1I96 - chains A and K of the 22 polymer chains in the assembly; structure by X-ray diffraction, 4.20 A resolution (low resolution: residue-level contacts below are approximate; hydrogen-bond / salt-bridge calls are withheld).

Chain A:
Molecule: 16S RRNA
Source organism: Thermus thermophilus
Sequence (1514 nucleotides; numbered 2 to 1515; the number before each row is that of its first residue):
     2 UGUUGGAGAG UUUGAUCCUG GCUCAGGGUG AACGCUGGCG GCGUGCCUAA GACAUGCAAG
    62 UCGUGCGGGC CGCGGGGUUU UACUCCGUGG UCAGCGGCGG ACGGGUGAGU AACGCGUGGG
   122 UGACCUACCC GGAAGAGGGG GACAACCCGG GGAAACUCGG GCUAAUCCCC CAUGUGGACC
   182 CGCCCCUUGG GGUGUGUCCA AAGGGCUUUG CCCGCUUCCG GAUGGGCCCG CGUCCCAUCA
   242 GCUAGUUGGU GGGGUAAUGG CCCACCAAGG CGACGACGGG UAGCCGGUCU GAGAGGAUGG
   302 CCGGCCACAG GGGCACUGAG ACACGGGCCC CACUCCUACG GGAGGCAGCA GUUAGGAAUC
   362 UUCCGCAAUG GGCGCAAGCC UGACGGAGCG ACGCCGCUUG GAGGAAGAAG CCCUUCGGGG
   422 UGUAAACUCC UGAACCCGGG ACGAAACCCC CGACGAGGGG ACUGACGGUA CCGGGGUAAU
   482 AGCGCCGGCC AACUCCGUGC CAGCAGCCGC GGUAAUACGG AGGGCGCGAG CGUUACCCGG
   542 AUUCACUGGG CGUAAAGGGC GUGUAGGCGG CCUGGGGCGU CCCAUGUGAA AGACCACGGC
   602 UCAACCGUGG GGGAGCGUGG GAUACGCUCA GGCUAGACGG UGGGAGAGGG UGGUGGAAUU
   662 CCCGGAGUAG CGGUGAAAUG CGCAGAUACC GGGAGGAACG CCGAUGGCGA AGGCAGCCAC
   722 CUGGUCCACC CGUGACGCUG AGGCGCGAAA GCGUGGGGAG CAAACCGGAU UAGAUACCCG
   782 GGUAGUCCAC GCCCUAAACG AUGCGCGCUA GGUCUCUGGG UCUCCUGGGG GCCGAAGCUA
   842 ACGCGUUAAG CGCGCCGCCU GGGGAGUACG GCCGCAAGGC UGAAACUCAA AGGAAUUGAC
   902 GGGGGCCCGC ACAAGCGGUG GAGCAUGUGG UUUAAUUCGA AGCAACGCGA AGAACCUUAC
   962 CAGGCCUUGA CAUGCUAGGG AACCCGGGUG AAAGCCUGGG GUGCCCCGCG AGGGGAGCCC
  1022 UAGCACAGGU GCUGCAUGGC CGUCGUCAGC UCGUGCCGUG AGGUGUUGGG UUAAGUCCCG
  1082 CAACGAGCGC AACCCCCGCC GUUAGUUGCC AGCGGUUCGG CCGGGCACUC UAACGGGACU
  1142 GCCCGCGAAA GCGGGAGGAA GGAGGGGACG ACGUCUGGUC AGCAUGGCCC UUACGGCCUG
  1202 GGCGACACAC GUGCUACAAU GCCCACUACA AAGCGAUGCC ACCCGGCAAC GGGGAGCUAA
  1262 UCGCAAAAAG GUGGGCCCAG UUCGGAUUGG GGUCUGCAAC CCGACCCCAU GAAGCCGGAA
  1322 UCGCUAGUAA UCGCGGAUCA GCCAUGCCGC GGUGAAUACG UUCCCGGGCC UUGUACACAC
  1382 CGCCCGUCAC GCCAUGGGAG CGGGCUCUAC CCGAAGUCGC CGGGAGCCUA CGGGCAGGCG
  1442 CCGAGGGUAG GGCCCGUGAC UGGGGCGAAG UCGUAACAAG GUAGCUGUAC CGGAAGGUGC
  1502 GGCUGGAUCA CCUC
Ion coordination: Mg2+ site 1 near G21 (its only coordinating residue here); Mg2+ site 2: C67, A166; Mg2+ site 3 near G78 (its only coordinating residue here); Mg2+ site 4 near G104 (its only coordinating residue here); Mg2+ site 5 near C184 (its only coordinating residue here); Mg2+ site 6 near G190 (its only coordinating residue here); Mg2+ site 7 near C526 (its only coordinating residue here); Mg2+ site 8 near G541 (its only coordinating residue here); Mg2+ site 9 near U543 (its only coordinating residue here); Mg2+ site 10 near A555 (its only coordinating residue here); Mg2+ site 11 near G571 (its only coordinating residue here); Mg2+ site 12 near G580 (its only coordinating residue here); 7 more Mg2+ sites not listed
Ligand contacts: octadecatungstenyl diphosphate (WO2): A16, C511, U1177, C1379

Chain K:
Protein: 30S ribosomal protein S11
Source organism: Thermus thermophilus
Chain sequence (128 residues; numbered 2 to 129; the number before each row is that of its first residue):
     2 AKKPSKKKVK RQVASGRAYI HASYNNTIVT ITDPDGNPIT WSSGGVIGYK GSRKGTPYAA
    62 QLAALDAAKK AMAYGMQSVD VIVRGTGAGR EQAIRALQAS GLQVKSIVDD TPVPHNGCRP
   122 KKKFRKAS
Disordered / not traced: 2-6

Interface between chain A and chain K:
Residue-residue contacts - 14 pairs, chain A then chain K:
  A658(A) / His-116(K)
  A659(A) / Pro-115(K)
  G666(A) / Asn-38(K)
  A667(A) / Pro-39(K)
  G671(A) / Gly-46(K)
  C672(A) / Gly-46(K)
  U675(A) / Ser-53(K)
  A678(A) / Gly-52(K)
  C690(A) / Gly-37(K)
  C691(A) / Gly-37(K)
  A699(A) / Gly-118(K)
  G701(A) / His-116(K)
  A1511(A) / Ser-129(K)
  C1512(A) / Ser-129(K)
Other interface residues (no listed pair), chain A (19 interface residues in all): G668, G673, G761, C762, A763
Other interface residues (no listed pair), chain K (18 interface residues in all): Asn-27, Ile-40, Val-47, Pro-113, Cys-119, Arg-120, Lys-122, Lys-123

Summary:
Chain A and chain K form an interface of 19 and 18 residues respectively. Bound to chain A: octadecatungstenyl
diphosphate. The Mg2+ site 2 is built by C67(A) and A166(A).
Chain A is 16S RRNA and chain K is 30S ribosomal protein S11, both from Thermus thermophilus; the structure,
Crystal structure of the 30S ribosomal subunit from thermus thermophilus in complex with the translation
initiation ..., was determined by X-ray diffraction, deposited together with 1I94, 1I95 and 1I97.
